PDB entry 1ISQ | X-ray diffraction, 2.30 A resolution | chains A and B

Chain A:
Protein: Proliferating Cell Nuclear Antigen
From: Pyrococcus furiosus
UniProt: O73947 (PCNA_PYRFU); residues 1-249 here = UniProt positions 1-249
Amino-acid sequence (249 residues; numbered 1 to 249; the number before each row is that of its first residue):
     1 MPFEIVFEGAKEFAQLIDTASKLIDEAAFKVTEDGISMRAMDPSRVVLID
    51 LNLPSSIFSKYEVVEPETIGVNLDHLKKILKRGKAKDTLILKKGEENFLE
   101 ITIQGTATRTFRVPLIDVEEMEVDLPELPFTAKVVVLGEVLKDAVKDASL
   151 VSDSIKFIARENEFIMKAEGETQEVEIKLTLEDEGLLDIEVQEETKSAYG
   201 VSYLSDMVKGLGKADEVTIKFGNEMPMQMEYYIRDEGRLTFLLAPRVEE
Disordered / not traced: 1, 120-125, 248-249
Differences from the reference sequence: engineered mutation Leu-73 (Met in O73947)
Curated features (UniProtKB/Swiss-Prot):
  - mutagenesis: Asp-143 to Asp-147 (No homotrimer formation. Stimulates ATPase activity of RFC, no stimulation of DNA synthesis by Pol I in presence and absence of RFC. Crystallizes as tail-to-tail homodimers), Asp-143 (D143A: Small amount of homotrimer in solution. Stimulates ATPase activity of RFC and DNA synthesis by Pol I in presence and absence of RFC. Crystallizes as tail-to-tail homodimers)

Chain B:
Protein: replication factor C large subunit
Notes: fragment: C-terminal PIP-box region
Amino-acid sequence (12 residues; row label = number of the first residue in the row):
   468 XKQATLFDFLKK
Disordered / not traced: 477-479
Modified residues: ACE (acetyl group) at position 468

Chain A / chain B interface:
Pairs across the interface - 25 pairs, chain A then chain B:
  Met-41(A) / Phe-474(B)  hydrophobic
  Arg-45(A) / Thr-472(B)  hydrogen bond (backbone-side chain)
  Arg-45(A) / Leu-473(B)  hydrogen bond (backbone-backbone)
  Arg-45(A) / Phe-474(B)
  Val-46(A) / Gln-470(B)
  Val-46(A) / Leu-473(B)
  Val-47(A) / Leu-473(B)
  Leu-48(A) / Leu-473(B)
  Tyr-203(A) / Gln-470(B)
  Glu-224(A) / Phe-476(B)
  Met-225(A) / Phe-476(B)  hydrophobic
  Pro-226(A) / Phe-476(B)
  Leu-242(A) / Leu-473(B)  hydrophobic
  Ala-244(A) / Gln-470(B)  hydrogen bond (backbone-side chain)
  Ala-244(A) / Ala-471(B)
  Ala-244(A) / Thr-472(B)
  Ala-244(A) / Leu-473(B)
  Pro-245(A) / Gln-470(B)  hydrogen bond (backbone-side chain)
  Pro-245(A) / Ala-471(B)  hydrogen bond (backbone-backbone)
  Pro-245(A) / Phe-476(B)  hydrophobic
  Arg-246(A) / ACE_468(B)  hydrogen bond (side chain-backbone)
  Arg-246(A) / Lys-469(B)
  Arg-246(A) / Gln-470(B)
  Val-247(A) / ACE_468(B)
  Val-247(A) / Lys-469(B)  hydrogen bond (backbone-backbone)
Interface residues without a listed pair, chain A (16 interface residues in all): Pro-126, Gly-200

Overview:
Chain A and chain B form an interface of 16 and 8 residues respectively, with 7 hydrogen bonds. Polar pairs
include Arg-45(A)/Thr-472(B), Ala-244(A)/Gln-470(B) and Pro-245(A)/Gln-470(B). Curated annotation (UniProt)
lists 5 mutagenesis sites on chain A.
Here chain A is Proliferating Cell Nuclear Antigen (Pyrococcus furiosus) and chain B is replication factor C
large subunit. Entry 1ISQ (Pyrococcus furiosus PCNA complexed with RFCL PIP-box peptide) was determined by
X-ray diffraction.
